PDB entry 5YNJ | X-ray diffraction, 2.04 A resolution | chains A and B

# Chain A
Protein: nsp16 protein
Organism: Human betacoronavirus 2c EMC/2012
Reference sequence: K0BWD0 (K0BWD0_9BETC); residues 1-303 here correspond to UniProt positions 6776-7078 (UniProt number = residue number + 6775)
Sequence (303 residues; numbered 1 to 303; the number before each row is that of its first residue):
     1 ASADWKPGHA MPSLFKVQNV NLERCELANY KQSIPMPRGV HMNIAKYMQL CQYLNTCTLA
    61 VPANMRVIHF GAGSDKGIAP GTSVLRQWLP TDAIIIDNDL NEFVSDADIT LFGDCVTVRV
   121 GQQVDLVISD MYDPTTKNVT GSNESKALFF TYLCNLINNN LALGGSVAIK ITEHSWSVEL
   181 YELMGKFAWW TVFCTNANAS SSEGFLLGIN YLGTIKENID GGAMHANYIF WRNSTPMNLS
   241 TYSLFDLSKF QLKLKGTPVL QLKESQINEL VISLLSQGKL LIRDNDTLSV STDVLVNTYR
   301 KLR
Unresolved in the structure: 294-303
Residues lining bound ligands: mrna cap analog N7-methyl gpppg (GTG; 7-methyl-guanosine-5'-triphosphate-5'-guanosine): R24, C25, E26, L27, Y30, K46, Y132, P134, K137, V139, K170, T172, E173, H174, S175, N198, S201, S202, E203

# Chain B
Protein: nsp10 protein
Organism: Human betacoronavirus 2c EMC/2012
Reference sequence: K4LC41 (K4LC41_9BETC); residues 1-140 here correspond to UniProt positions 4238-4377 (UniProt number = residue number + 4237)
Sequence (140 residues; numbered 1 to 140; the number before each row is that of its first residue):
     1 AGSNTEFASN SSVLSLVNFT VDPQKAYLDF VNAGGAPLTN CVKMLTPKTG TGIAISVKPE
    61 STADQETYGG ASVCLYCRAH IEHPDVSGVC KYKGKFVQIP AQCVRDPVGF CLSNTPCNVC
   121 QYWIGYGCNC DSLRQAALPQ
Unresolved in the structure: 1-6, 131-140
Ion coordination: Zn2+ site 1: C74, C77, H83, C90; Zn2+ site 2: C117, C120, C128, C130

# Chain A / chain B interface
Contacting residue pairs (45):
  P37(A) - L45(B)
  R38(A) - K43(B)  hydrogen bond (backbone-side chain)
  V40(A) - K43(B)
  H41(A) - N40(B)  hydrogen bond
  H41(A) - C41(B)
  I44(A) - V42(B)  hydrophobic
  I44(A) - K43(B)
  M48(A) - L45(B)
  D75(A) - N40(B)  hydrogen bond (backbone-side chain)
  K76(A) - N40(B)  hydrogen bond (backbone-side chain)
  I78(A) - N40(B)
  P80(A) - V42(B)  hydrophobic
  S83(A) - M44(B)
  S83(A) - F96(B)
  V84(A) - M44(B)
  R86(A) - K58(B)
  R86(A) - G94(B)
  R86(A) - F96(B)
  Q87(A) - M44(B)
  Q87(A) - L45(B)  hydrogen bond (side chain-backbone)
  Q87(A) - K58(B)
  Q87(A) - P59(B)
  Q87(A) - F96(B)
  L89(A) - K58(B)  hydrogen bond (backbone-side chain)
  P90(A) - K58(B)
  T91(A) - V57(B)
  T91(A) - K58(B)
  E102(A) - H80(B)  salt bridge
  V104(A) - A71(B)  hydrophobic
  V104(A) - C77(B)  hydrophobic
  V104(A) - R78(B)
  S105(A) - A71(B)
  S105(A) - K93(B)  hydrogen bond (backbone-side chain)
  D106(A) - G69(B)
  D106(A) - G70(B)  hydrogen bond (side chain-backbone)
  D106(A) - A71(B)  hydrogen bond (side chain-backbone)
  D106(A) - K93(B)
  D106(A) - G94(B)  hydrogen bond (side chain-backbone)
  D106(A) - K95(B)
  A107(A) - K93(B)
  L244(A) - L45(B)  hydrophobic
  L247(A) - L45(B)
  L247(A) - T46(B)
  L247(A) - P47(B)
  Q251(A) - K58(B)
Also at the interface, not in a pair above, chain A (27 interface residues in all): F103, T110
Also at the interface, not in a pair above, chain B (22 interface residues in all): Y92

# Overview
27 residues of chain A face 22 of chain B across their interface; the contacts include 10 hydrogen bonds and 1
salt bridge. Among the polar pairs are E102(A)-H80(B), R38(A)-K43(B) and H41(A)-N40(B). Bound to chain A: mrna
cap analog N7-methyl gpppg.
Here chain A is nsp16 protein and chain B is nsp10 protein, both from Human betacoronavirus 2c EMC/2012. Entry
5YNJ (Crystal structure of MERS-CoV nsp16/nsp10 complex bound to m7GpppG) was determined by X-ray diffraction.
